PDB entry 4FB1 | X-ray diffraction, 2.15 A resolution | chains D and E of the 6 polymer chains in the assembly

== Chain D ==
Molecule: Methylamine dehydrogenase heavy chain
Organism: Paracoccus denitrificans
Notes: EC 1.4.99.3
UniProtKB: A1BB97 (A1BB97_PARDP); residues 2-386 here correspond to UniProt positions 33-417 (UniProt number = residue number + 31)
Amino-acid sequence (385 residues; each row starts with the number of its first residue):
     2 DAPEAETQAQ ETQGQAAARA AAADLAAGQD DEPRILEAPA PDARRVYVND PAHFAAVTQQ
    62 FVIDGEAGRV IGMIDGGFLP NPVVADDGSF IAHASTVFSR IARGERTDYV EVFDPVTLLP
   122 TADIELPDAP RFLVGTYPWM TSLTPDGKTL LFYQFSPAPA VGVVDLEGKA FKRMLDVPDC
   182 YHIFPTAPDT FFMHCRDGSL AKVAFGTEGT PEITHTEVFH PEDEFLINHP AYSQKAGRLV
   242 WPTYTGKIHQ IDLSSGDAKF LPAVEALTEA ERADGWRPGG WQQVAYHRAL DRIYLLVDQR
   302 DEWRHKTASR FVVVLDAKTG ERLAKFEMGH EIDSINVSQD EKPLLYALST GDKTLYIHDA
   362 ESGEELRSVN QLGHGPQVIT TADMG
Disordered / not traced: 2-10
Cystine bridges: C181-C196

== Chain E ==
Molecule: Methylamine dehydrogenase light chain
Organism: Paracoccus denitrificans
Notes: EC 1.4.9.1
UniProtKB: P22619 (DHML_PARDE); residues 1-131 here correspond to UniProt positions 58-188 (UniProt number = residue number + 57)
Amino-acid sequence (137 residues; each row starts with the number of its first residue):
     1 ADAPAGTDPR AKWVPQDNDI QACDYWRHCS IDGNICDCSG GSLTNCPPGT KLATASWVAS
    61 CYNPTDGQSY LIAYRDCCGY NVSGRCPCLN TEGELPVYRP EFANDIIWCF GAEDDAMTYH
   121 CTISPIVGKA SHHHHHH
Disordered / not traced: 1-6, 132-137
Sequence notes: expression tag (132-137)
Modified residues: W57 (7-hydroxy-l-tryptophan; 0AF)
UniProt features mapped onto this chain:
  - modified residue: W57 (Tryptophylquinone)
  - cross-link: W57 to W108 (Tryptophan tryptophylquinone (Trp-Trp))
Cystine bridges: C23-C88, C29-C61, C36-C121, C38-C86, C46-C77, C78-C109
Glycans and other covalent adducts: covalent link W57-W108

== Chain D / chain E interface ==
Residue-residue contacts (66):
  Q14(D) with Q21(E)
  G15(D) with D19(E); I20(E), hydrogen bond (backbone-backbone); Q21(E)
  Q16(D) with N18(E); D19(E)
  A18(D) with I20(E), hydrophobic
  A19(D) with N18(E); D19(E); I20(E), hydrophobic
  R20(D) with D17(E), hydrogen bond (side chain-backbone)
  A22(D) with R27(E); L43(E), hydrophobic
  A23(D) with D17(E)
  L26(D) with N63(E); Y70(E), hydrophobic; I126(E), hydrophobic
  D32(D) with N45(E)
  E33(D) with N45(E)
  P34(D) with T44(E); N45(E); L52(E)
  R35(D) with N45(E), hydrogen bond (backbone-side chain); C46(E), hydrogen bond (backbone-backbone); L52(E)
  I36(D) with C46(E), hydrophobic; P47(E); T50(E); L52(E)
  L37(D) with G40(E); G41(E); N45(E); C46(E), hydrogen bond (backbone-backbone); P48(E)
  A39(D) with P48(E)
  V58(D) with N81(E)
  Q60(D) with V82(E), hydrogen bond (side chain-backbone); S83(E)
  R70(D) with Q21(E); D37(E), salt bridge; G41(E), hydrogen bond (side chain-backbone)
  V71(D) with C38(E); S39(E); G40(E), hydrogen bond (backbone-backbone); R85(E)
  I72(D) with G40(E); P48(E)
  G73(D) with S39(E)
  M74(D) with S39(E); Y80(E), hydrogen bond (backbone-side chain); S83(E); H120(E)
  I75(D) with Y80(E)
  D76(D) with Y80(E); N81(E), hydrogen bond (side chain-backbone)
  V117(D) with P48(E)
  T118(D) with P48(E); G49(E), hydrogen bond (backbone-backbone)
  L119(D) with Y80(E)
  L120(D) with K51(E)
  V370(D) with R85(E)
  N371(D) with R85(E), hydrogen bond (backbone-side chain)
  Q372(D) with G84(E); R85(E), hydrogen bond (backbone-side chain); C86(E), hydrogen bond (side chain-backbone); P87(E)
Interface residues without a listed pair, chain D (36 interface residues in all): T13, E38, F62, L373
Interface residues without a listed pair, chain E (38 interface residues in all): Y25, S42, D66, R75, I123

== Summary ==
The interface between chain D and chain E involves 36 residues on one side and 38 on the other; the contacts
include 14 hydrogen bonds and 1 salt bridge. Polar contacts include R70(D)-D37(E), R20(D)-D17(E) and
R35(D)-N45(E).
Here chain D is Methylamine dehydrogenase heavy chain and chain E is Methylamine dehydrogenase light chain,
both from Paracoccus denitrificans. Entry 4FB1 (Crystal Structure of WT MauG in Complex with Pre-Methylamine
Dehydrogenase Aged 60 Days) was determined by X-ray diffraction (same publication as 4FA1, 4FA4, 4FA5, 4FA9,
4FAN and 4FAV).
